4F2B - chain A; structure by X-ray diffraction, 2.16 A resolution.

Chain A:
Molecule: 1-phosphatidylinositol phosphodiesterase
Source organism: Staphylococcus aureus subsp. aureus
Notes: EC 4.6.1.13
UniProtKB: P45723 (PLC_STAAE); residues 1-302 here correspond to UniProt positions 11-312 (UniProt number = residue number + 10)
Amino-acid sequence (310 residues; row label = number of the first residue in the row):
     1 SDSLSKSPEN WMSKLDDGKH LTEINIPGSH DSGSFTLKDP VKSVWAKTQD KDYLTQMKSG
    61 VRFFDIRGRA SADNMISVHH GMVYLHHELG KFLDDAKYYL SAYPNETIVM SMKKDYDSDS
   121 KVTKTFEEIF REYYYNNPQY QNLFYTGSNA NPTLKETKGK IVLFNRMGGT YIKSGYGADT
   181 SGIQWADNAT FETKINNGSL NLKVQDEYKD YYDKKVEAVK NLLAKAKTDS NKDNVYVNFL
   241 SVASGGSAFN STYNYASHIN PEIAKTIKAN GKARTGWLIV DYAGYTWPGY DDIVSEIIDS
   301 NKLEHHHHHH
Not modelled in the structure: 1, 306-310
Differences from the reference sequence: expression tag (303-310)
Swiss-Prot annotation at these positions:
  - active site: His30 (Proton acceptor), His80 (Proton donor)
Small-molecule neighbours: 1,2,3,4,5,6-hexahydroxy-cyclohexane (INS): His30, Asp31, Arg67, Lys113, Arg166, Trp185, Asp206, Tyr208, Phe239, Ser241
Reported in the primary citation:
  - contacts within the chain: Val41-Val44 (hydrophobic contact), Phe249-His258 (cation-pi contact)
  - self-association interface (contacts with another copy of this molecule); pairs are residue here / residue on that copy: Thr36-Tyr285 (backbone contact), Lys38-Asp50 (salt bridge), Val41-Val44 (hydrophobic contact), Lys38, Asn250, Tyr253
  - conformationally variable residues (helix shift): Lys38, Asp39, Val41 to Ala46, His86
  - mutagenesis - V44C: decreased catalytic activity on PI SUVs
  - mutagenesis - V44W: increased catalytic activity
  - mutagenesis - F249I, Y253W, Y290S: unchanged catalytic activity
  - mutagenesis - Y253K, Y253S: decreased catalytic activity
  - mutagenesis - Y253S/Y255S: decreased catalytic activity on PC
  - mutagenesis - Y253S/Y255S (Tm change 5 degC): decreased stability
  - mutagenesis - F249W: increased catalytic activity on XPC <= 0.5
  - mutagenesis - F249W: increased binding to 0.8 XPC
  - mutagenesis - H86Y: increased catalytic activity on pure PI SUVs
  - mutagenesis - H86Y: unchanged catalytic activity on PI/PC SUVs
  - mutagenesis - H86E: decreased catalytic activity on pure PI SUVs

Overview:
Ligands of chain A: 1,2,3,4,5,6-hexahydroxy-cyclohexane. UniProt lists active-site residues His30 and His80.
The paper reports that Y253K and Y253S reduce catalytic activity; conformational variability at Lys38, Asp39
and Val41 among others; 11 substitutions were tested in all.
Chain A is 1-phosphatidylinositol phosphodiesterase (Staphylococcus aureus subsp. aureus); the structure,
Modulation of S.Aureus Phosphatidylinositol-Specific Phospholipase C Membrane Binding, was determined by X-ray
diffraction together with 4F2T and 4F2U from the same study.
